Entry 5I24 (X-ray diffraction, 1.85 A resolution); this record covers chain A.

# Chain A
Molecule: Oligosaccharide 4-alpha-D-glucosyltransferase
Source organism: Cellvibrio japonicus (strain Ueda107)
Notes: EC 2.4.1.161
UniProt: B3PEE6 (OL4AG_CELJU); numbering as in UniProt (aligned over 25-816)
Sequence (836 residues; numbered 24 to 859; the number before each row is that of its first residue):
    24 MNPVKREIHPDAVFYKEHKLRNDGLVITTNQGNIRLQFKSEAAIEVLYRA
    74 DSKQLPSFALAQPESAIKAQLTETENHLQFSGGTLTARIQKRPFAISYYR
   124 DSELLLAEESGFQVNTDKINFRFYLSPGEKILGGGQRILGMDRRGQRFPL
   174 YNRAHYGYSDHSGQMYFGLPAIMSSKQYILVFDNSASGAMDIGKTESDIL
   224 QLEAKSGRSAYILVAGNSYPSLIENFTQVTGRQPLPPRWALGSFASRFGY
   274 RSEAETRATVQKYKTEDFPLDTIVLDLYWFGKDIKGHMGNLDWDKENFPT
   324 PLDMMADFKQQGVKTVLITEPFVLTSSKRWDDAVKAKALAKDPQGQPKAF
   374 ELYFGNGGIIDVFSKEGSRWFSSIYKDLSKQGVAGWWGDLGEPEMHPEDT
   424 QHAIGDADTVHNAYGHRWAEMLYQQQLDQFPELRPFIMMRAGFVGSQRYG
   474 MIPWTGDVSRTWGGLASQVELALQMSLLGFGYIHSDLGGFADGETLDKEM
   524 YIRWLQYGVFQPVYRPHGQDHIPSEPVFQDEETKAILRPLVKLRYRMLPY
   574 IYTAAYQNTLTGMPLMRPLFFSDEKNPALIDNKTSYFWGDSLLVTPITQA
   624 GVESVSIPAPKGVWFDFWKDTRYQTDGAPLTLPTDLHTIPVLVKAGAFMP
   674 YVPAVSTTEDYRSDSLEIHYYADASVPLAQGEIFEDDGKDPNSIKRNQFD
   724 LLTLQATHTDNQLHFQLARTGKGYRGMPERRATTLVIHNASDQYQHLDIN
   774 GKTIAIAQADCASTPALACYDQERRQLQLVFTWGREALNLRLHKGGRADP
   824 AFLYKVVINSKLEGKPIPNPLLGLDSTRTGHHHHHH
Unresolved in the structure: 24-34, 137-140, 818-859
Differences from the reference sequence: initiating methionine (24); expression tag (817-859)
Disulfide bonds: C784-C792
Covalently attached groups: compound 66U linked to D412
Ligand contacts: 66U ((1R,2S,3S,4R,5S,6R)-5-amino-6-(hydroxymethyl)cyclohexane-1,2,3,4-tetrol): F271, D299, L300, I341, E343, W410, L413, R463, W477, D480, D509, F513, H540
Reported in the primary citation:
  - catalytic residues: D412
  - binding site for 66U: D412

# Overview
Compound 66U is covalently linked to D412. From the paper: the catalytic residue D412; a binding site for 66U
at D412.
Chain A is Oligosaccharide 4-alpha-D-glucosyltransferase (Cellvibrio japonicus (strain Ueda107)); the
structure, Crystal Structure of Agd31B, alpha-transglucosylase in Glycoside Hydrolase Family 31, in complex
with Cyclophellitol Aziridine probe ..., was determined by X-ray diffraction.
